PDB entry 9G9T | electron microscopy, 1.80 A resolution | chains c and i of the 24 polymer chains in the assembly

== Chain c ==
Name: Putative ubiquinol cytochrome c oxidoreductase
Source organism: Toxoplasma gondii
Notes: EC 1.10.2.2
UniProt: S7UK06 (S7UK06_TOXGG); residue numbers follow UniProt; this construct covers 1-487
Amino-acid sequence (487 residues; numbered 1 to 487; the number before each row is that of its first residue):
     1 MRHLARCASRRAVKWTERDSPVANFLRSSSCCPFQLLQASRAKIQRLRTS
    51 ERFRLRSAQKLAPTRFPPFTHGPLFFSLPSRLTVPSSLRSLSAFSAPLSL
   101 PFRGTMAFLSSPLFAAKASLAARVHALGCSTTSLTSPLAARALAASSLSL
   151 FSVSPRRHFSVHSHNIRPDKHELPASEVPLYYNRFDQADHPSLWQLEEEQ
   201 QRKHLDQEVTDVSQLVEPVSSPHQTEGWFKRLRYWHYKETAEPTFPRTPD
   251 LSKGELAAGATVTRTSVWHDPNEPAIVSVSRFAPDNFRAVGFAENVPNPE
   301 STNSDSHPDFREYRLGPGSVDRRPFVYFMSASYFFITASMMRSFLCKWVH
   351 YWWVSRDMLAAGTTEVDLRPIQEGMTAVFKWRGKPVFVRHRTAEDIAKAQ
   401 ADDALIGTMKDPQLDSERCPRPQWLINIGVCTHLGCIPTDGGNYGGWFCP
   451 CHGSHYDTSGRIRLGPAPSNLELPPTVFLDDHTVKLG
Unresolved in the structure: 1-159, 365-487
Residues lining bound ligands: 1,2-diacyl-sn-glycero-3-phosphocholine (PC1): Tyr327, Ser330, Tyr333, Phe334, Thr337, Ala338, Met341

== Chain i ==
Name: Ubiquinol-cytochrome C family reductase UQCRX/QCR9-like protein
Source organism: Toxoplasma gondii
UniProt: S7UVH4 (S7UVH4_TOXGG); residues 1-128 here = UniProt positions 1-128
Amino-acid sequence (128 residues; numbered 1 to 128; the number before each row is that of its first residue):
     1 MHFSGVFLRTSRVFLASESSAAGSKVAKSLPGIRFGNPWRDDYPEWIWKS
    51 LRVSRKDKDMFAPFFKLLNATKLYEYCLKDNRRYCMFVMGVGLVSSWMWS
   101 EWWNSVWRRINKGKLYNDVPYVYPEEDE
Unresolved in the structure: 1-32, 125-128
Residues lining bound ligands: 1,2-diacyl-sn-glycero-3-phosphocholine (PC1): Leu78, Lys79, Asp80, Asn81, Tyr84, Cys85, Met89

== How chain c and chain i interact ==
Pairs across the interface (31):
  Asp211(c) - Arg34(i)  salt bridge
  Val212(c) - Trp39(i)
  Val212(c) - Arg40(i)
  Val212(c) - Asp41(i)
  Arg311(c) - Lys56(i)  hydrogen bond (backbone-side chain)
  Glu312(c) - Ser54(i)  hydrogen bond
  Glu312(c) - Arg55(i)  hydrogen bond (side chain-backbone)
  Glu312(c) - Lys56(i)
  Val320(c) - Phe65(i)  hydrophobic
  Val320(c) - Lys66(i)
  Val320(c) - Asn69(i)
  Asp321(c) - Asn69(i)  hydrogen bond (backbone-side chain)
  Arg322(c) - Asp59(i)  salt bridge
  Arg322(c) - Phe65(i)
  Arg323(c) - Tyr74(i)
  Pro324(c) - Asn69(i)
  Phe325(c) - Phe64(i)  hydrophobic
  Phe325(c) - Phe65(i)  hydrophobic
  Phe325(c) - Leu68(i)  hydrophobic
  Tyr327(c) - Tyr74(i)  hydrophobic
  Phe328(c) - Leu73(i)  hydrophobic
  Ser330(c) - Tyr84(i)  hydrogen bond
  Ala331(c) - Tyr84(i)  hydrogen bond (backbone-side chain)
  Phe334(c) - Tyr84(i)
  Phe334(c) - Val88(i)
  Phe335(c) - Val88(i)
  Phe335(c) - Val91(i)  hydrophobic
  Phe335(c) - Gly92(i)
  Phe335(c) - Ser95(i)
  Ser339(c) - Gly92(i)  hydrogen bond (side chain-backbone)
  Ser339(c) - Ser96(i)
Also at the interface, not in a pair above, chain c (21 interface residues in all): Ser306, His307, Pro308, Ala338
Also at the interface, not in a pair above, chain i (29 interface residues in all): Asp42, Trp48, Leu51, Val53, Ala62, Leu78, Phe87, Met89

== Overview ==
Chain c and chain i form an interface of 21 and 29 residues respectively; the contacts include 7 hydrogen
bonds and 2 salt bridges. Polar pairs include Asp211(c)-Arg34(i), Arg322(c)-Asp59(i) and Arg311(c)-Lys56(i).
1,2-diacyl-sn-glycero-3-phosphocholine is bound between chain c and chain i.
Chain c is Putative ubiquinol cytochrome c oxidoreductase and chain i is Ubiquinol-cytochrome C family
reductase UQCRX/QCR9-like protein, both from Toxoplasma gondii; the structure, Cryo-EM structure of the
Toxoplasma gondii respiratory chain complex III inhibited by ELQ-300, was determined by electron microscopy
(same publication as 9I4X).
